Entry 1WW7 (X-ray diffraction, 1.90 A resolution); this record covers chains A and D.

# Chain A (and D)
Protein: galectin
Organism: Agrocybe cylindracea
Notes: chain D of this document is another copy of the same molecule, construct and numbering; everything in this record applies to it too
Amino-acid sequence (160 residues; row label = number of the first residue in the row):
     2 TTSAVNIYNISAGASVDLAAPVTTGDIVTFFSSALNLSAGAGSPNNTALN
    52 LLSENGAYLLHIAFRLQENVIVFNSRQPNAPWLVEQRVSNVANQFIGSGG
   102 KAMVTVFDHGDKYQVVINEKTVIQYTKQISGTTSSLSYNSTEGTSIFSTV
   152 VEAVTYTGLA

# Chain A / chain D interface
Contacting residue pairs (35; chain A residue first):
  T2(A) - H110(D)  hydrogen bond (backbone-side chain)
  T3(A) - Q115(D)
  S4(A) - F108(D)
  S4(A) - H110(D)
  S4(A) - Q115(D)  hydrogen bond (backbone-side chain)
  V6(A) - F108(D)  hydrophobic
  V6(A) - N119(D)
  V6(A) - E120(D)
  N7(A) - E120(D)
  I8(A) - M104(D)  hydrophobic
  I8(A) - E120(D)  hydrogen bond (backbone-side chain)
  I28(A) - L160(D)  hydrophobic
  T30(A) - Y157(D)  hydrogen bond
  F32(A) - F32(D)  hydrophobic
  K102(A) - E153(D)  salt bridge
  M104(A) - I8(D)  hydrophobic
  M104(A) - E153(D)
  T106(A) - Y157(D)
  F108(A) - S4(D)
  F108(A) - V6(D)  hydrophobic
  H110(A) - T2(D)
  H110(A) - S4(D)
  Q115(A) - T2(D)
  Q115(A) - T3(D)
  Q115(A) - S4(D)  hydrogen bond (side chain-backbone)
  N119(A) - V6(D)
  E120(A) - V6(D)
  E120(A) - N7(D)
  E120(A) - I8(D)  hydrogen bond (side chain-backbone)
  Q125(A) - T2(D)
  E153(A) - K102(D)  salt bridge
  V155(A) - M104(D)  hydrophobic
  Y157(A) - T30(D)  hydrogen bond
  Y157(A) - Y157(D)
  L160(A) - I28(D)  hydrophobic
Interface residues without a listed pair, chain A (24 interface residues in all): A5, V117
Interface residues without a listed pair, chain D (23 interface residues in all): A5, T106, V117, V155

# Overview
The interface between chain A and chain D involves 24 residues on one side and 23 on the other; the contacts
include 7 hydrogen bonds and 2 salt bridges. Polar contacts include K102(A)-E153(D), T2(A)-H110(D) and
S4(A)-Q115(D).
Both chains are galectin (Agrocybe cylindracea). Entry 1WW7 (Agrocybe cylindracea galectin (Ligand-free)) was
determined by X-ray diffraction, deposited together with 1WW4 and 1WW6.
